Entry 7D7C (electron microscopy, 3.60 A resolution); this record covers chains B and C of the 7 polymer chains in the assembly.

== Chain B ==
Protein: DNA-directed RNA polymerase subunit alpha
Source organism: Escherichia coli
Notes: EC 2.7.7.6
UniProtKB: U9ZUN7 (U9ZUN7_ECOLX); residue numbers follow UniProt; this construct covers 1-329
Amino-acid sequence (329 residues; each row starts with the number of its first residue):
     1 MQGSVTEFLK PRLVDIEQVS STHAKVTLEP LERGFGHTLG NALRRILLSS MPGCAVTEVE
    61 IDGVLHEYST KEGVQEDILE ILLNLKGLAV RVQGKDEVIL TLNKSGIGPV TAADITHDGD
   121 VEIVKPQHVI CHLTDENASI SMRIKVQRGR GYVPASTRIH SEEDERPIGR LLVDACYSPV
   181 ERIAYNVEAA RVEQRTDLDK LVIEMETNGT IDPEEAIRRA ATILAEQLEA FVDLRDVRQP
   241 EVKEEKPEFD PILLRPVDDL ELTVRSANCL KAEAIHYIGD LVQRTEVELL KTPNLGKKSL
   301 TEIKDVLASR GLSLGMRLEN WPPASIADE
Not modelled in the structure: 1-4, 159-169, 234-329

== Chain C ==
Protein: DNA-directed RNA polymerase subunit beta
Source organism: Escherichia coli 1-392-07_S4_C3
Notes: EC 2.7.7.6
UniProtKB: A0A080FHH4 (A0A080FHH4_ECOLX); residue numbers follow UniProt; this construct covers 1-1342
Amino-acid sequence (1342 residues; row label = number of the first residue in the row):
     1 MVYSYTEKKR IRKDFGKRPQ VLDVPYLLSI QLDSFQKFIE QDPEGQYGLE AAFRSVFPIQ
    61 SYSGNSELQY VSYRLGEPVF DVQECQIRGV TYSAPLRVKL RLVIYEREAP EGTVKDIKEQ
   121 EVYMGEIPLM TDNGTFVING TERVIVSQLH RSPGVFFDSD KGKTHSSGKV LYNARIIPYR
   181 GSWLDFEFDP KDNLFVRIDR RRKLPATIIL RALNYTTEQI LDLFFEKVIF EIRDNKLQME
   241 LVPERLRGET ASFDIEANGK VYVEKGRRIT ARHIRQLEKD DVKLIEVPVE YIAGKVVAKD
   301 YIDESTGELI CAANMELSLD LLAKLSQSGH KRIETLFTND LDHGPYISET LRVDPTNDRL
   361 SALVEIYRMM RPGEPPTREA AESLFENLFF SEDRYDLSAV GRMKFNRSLL REEIEGSGIL
   421 SKDDIIDVMK KLIDIRNGKG EVDDIDHLGN RRIRSVGEMA ENQFRVGLVR VERAVKERLS
   481 LGDLDTLMPQ DMINAKPISA AVKEFFGSSQ LSQFMDQNNP LSEITHKRRI SALGPGGLTR
   541 ERAGFEVRDV HPTHYGRVCP IETPEGPNIG LINSLSVYAQ TNEYGFLETP YRKVTDGVVT
   601 DEIHYLSAIE EGNYVIAQAN SNLDEEGHFV EDLVTCRSKG ESSLFSRDQV DYMDVSTQQV
   661 VSVGASLIPF LEHDDANRAL MGANMQRQAV PTLRADKPLV GTGMERAVAV DSGVTAVAKR
   721 GGVVQYVDAS RIVIKVNEDE MYPGEAGIDI YNLTKYTRSN QNTCINQMPC VSLGEPVERG
   781 DVLADGPSTD LGELALGQNM RVAFMPWNGY NFEDSILVSE RVVQEDRFTT IHIQELACVS
   841 RDTKLGPEEI TADIPNVGEA ALSKLDESGI VYIGAEVTGG DILVGKVTPK GETQLTPEEK
   901 LLRAIFGEKA SDVKDSSLRV PNGVSGTVID VQVFTRDGVE KDKRALEIEE MQLKQAKKDL
   961 SEELQILEAG LFSRIRAVLV AGGVEAEKLD KLPRDRWLEL GLTDEEKQNQ LEQLAEQYDE
  1021 LKHEFEKKLE AKRRKITQGD DLAPGVLKIV KVYLAVKRRI QPGDKMAGRH GNKGVISKIN
  1081 PIEDMPYDEN GTPVDIVLNP LGVPSRMNIG QILETHLGMA AKGIGDKINA MLKQQQEVAK
  1141 LREFIQRAYD LGADVRQKVD LSTFSDEEVM RLAENLRKGM PIATPVFDGA KEAEIKELLK
  1201 LGDLPTSGQI RLYDGRTGEQ FERPVTVGYM YMLKLNHLVD DKMHARSTGS YSLVTQQPLG
  1261 GKAQFGGQRF GEMEVWALEA YGAAYTLQEM LTVKSDDVNG RTKMYKNIVD GNHQMEPGMP
  1321 ESFNVLLKEI RSLGINIELE DE
Not modelled in the structure: 1, 891-914, 1342

== Chain B / chain C interface ==
Pairs across the interface - 5 pairs, chain B then chain C:
  Arg33(B) with Glu820(C), salt bridge; Pro1081(C)
  His37(B) with Arg1216(C)
  Asn41(B) with Arg1216(C); Thr1217(C), hydrogen bond (side chain-backbone)
Other interface residues (no listed pair), chain B (5 interface residues in all): Gly34, Tyr185
Other interface residues (no listed pair), chain C (5 interface residues in all): Glu1083

== Summary ==
Chain B and chain C each contribute 5 residues to their interface; the contacts include 1 hydrogen bond and 1
salt bridge. Polar contacts include Arg33(B)-Glu820(C) and Asn41(B)-Thr1217(C).
Chain B is DNA-directed RNA polymerase subunit alpha (Escherichia coli) and chain C is DNA-directed RNA
polymerase subunit beta (Escherichia coli 1-392-07_S4_C3); the structure, CryoEM structure of gp55-dependent
RNA polymerase-promoter open complex, was determined by electron microscopy (same publication as 7D7D).
